4NHU - chains B and G of the 3 polymer chains in the assembly; structure by X-ray diffraction, 2.90 A resolution.

== Chain B ==
Name: 2C m33 beta VmCh chimera
Source organism: Mus musculus, Homo sapiens
Sequence (254 residues; numbered -3 to 250; the number before each row is that of its first residue; numbers below 1 keep their minus sign (Ala-3 is residue -3)):
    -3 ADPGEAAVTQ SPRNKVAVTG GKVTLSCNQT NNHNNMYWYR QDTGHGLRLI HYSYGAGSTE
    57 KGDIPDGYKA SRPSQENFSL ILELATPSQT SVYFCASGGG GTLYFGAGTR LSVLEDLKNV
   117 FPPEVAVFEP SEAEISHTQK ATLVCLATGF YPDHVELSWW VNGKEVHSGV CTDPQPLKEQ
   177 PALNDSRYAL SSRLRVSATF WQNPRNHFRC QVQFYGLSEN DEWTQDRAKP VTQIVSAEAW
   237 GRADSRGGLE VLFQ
Not modelled in the structure: -3 to 1, 240-250
Cystine bridges: Cys23-Cys91, Cys141-Cys206

== Chain G ==
Name: H-2 class I histocompatibility antigen, L-D alpha chain
Source organism: Mus musculus
Reference sequence: P01897 (HA1L_MOUSE); residues 1-180 here correspond to UniProt positions 25-204 (UniProt number = residue number + 24)
Sequence (204 residues; numbered 0 to 203; the number before each row is that of its first residue; numbering starts at 0):
     0 MGPHSMRYFE TAVSRPGLGE PRYISVGYVD DKEFVRFDSD AENPRYEPQV PWMEQEGPEY
    60 WERITQVAKG QEQWFRVNLR TLLGYYNQSA GGTHTLQRMY GCDVGSDGRL LRGYEQFAYD
   120 GCDYIALNED LRTWTAADMA AQITRRKWEQ AGAAEYYRAY LEGECVEALH RYLKNGNATL
   180 LGSLVPRGSG GGGGGAPWNP AMMI
Not modelled in the structure: 0, 175-192
Sequence notes: initiating methionine (0); engineered mutation Asp30 (Asn54 in P01897), Val49 (Ala73 in P01897), Val66 (Ile90 in P01897), Arg97 (Trp121 in P01897), Arg131 (Lys155 in P01897), Ala167 (Trp191 in P01897); linker (181-194)
Cystine bridges: Cys101-Cys164
Curated features (UniProtKB/Swiss-Prot):
  - glycosylation (N-linked (GlcNAc...) asparagine): Asn86, Asn176

== How chain B and chain G interact ==
Residue-residue contacts (9; chain B residue first):
  Tyr48(B) - Gln65(G)  hydrogen bond
  Tyr50(B) - Lys68(G)
  Tyr50(B) - Gly69(G)
  Tyr50(B) - Gln72(G)
  Thr55(B) - Lys68(G)
  Glu56(B) - Gln65(G)
  Glu56(B) - Lys68(G)  salt bridge
  Lys57(B) - Glu61(G)  salt bridge
  Lys57(B) - Gln65(G)  hydrogen bond (backbone-side chain)
Interface residues without a listed pair, chain B (6 interface residues in all): Asn30
Interface residues without a listed pair, chain G (6 interface residues in all): Arg75

== Overview ==
Chain B and chain G each contribute 6 residues to their interface, with 2 hydrogen bonds and 2 salt bridges.
Polar pairs include Glu56(B)-Lys68(G), Lys57(B)-Glu61(G) and Tyr48(B)-Gln65(G).
Here chain B is 2C m33 beta VmCh chimera (Mus musculus, Homo sapiens) and chain G is H-2 class I
histocompatibility antigen, L-D alpha chain (Mus musculus). Entry 4NHU (The M33 TCR p3M33l/H-2 Ld Complex) was
determined by X-ray diffraction.
